5C8A - chains A and C of the 4 polymer chains in the assembly; structure by X-ray diffraction, 2.15 A resolution.

# Chain A (and C)
Name: Light-dependent transcriptional regulator CarH
Source organism: Thermus thermophilus
Notes: chain C of this document is another copy of the same molecule, construct and numbering; everything in this record applies to it too
UniProt: Q746J7 (Q746J7_THET2); residue numbers follow UniProt; this construct covers 80-285
Sequence (206 residues; row label = number of the first residue in the row):
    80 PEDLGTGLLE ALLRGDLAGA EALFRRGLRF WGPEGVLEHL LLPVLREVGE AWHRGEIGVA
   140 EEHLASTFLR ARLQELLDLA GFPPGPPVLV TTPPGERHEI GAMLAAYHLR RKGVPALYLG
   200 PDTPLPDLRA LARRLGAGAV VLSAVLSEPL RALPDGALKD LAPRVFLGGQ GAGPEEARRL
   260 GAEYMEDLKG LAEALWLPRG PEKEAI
Not modelled in the structure: 80, 275-285 (chain C: 275-285)
Metal / ion sites: cobalamin Co: His177 (together with 5'-deoxyadenosine)
Residues lining bound ligands:
  - 5'-deoxyadenosine (5AD): Trp131, Val138, Glu141, His142, His177
  - cobalamin (B12): Leu121, Leu124, Arg125, Val127, Gly128, Glu129, Trp131, His132, Glu141, His142, Ser145, Arg149, Gly174, Glu175, Arg176, His177, Glu178, Ile179, Gly180, Leu183, Val220, Leu221, Ser222, Val224, Leu225, Glu227, Leu246, Gly247, Gly248, Gln249, Met264, Glu265, Asp266, Leu267, Leu270
From the paper describing this entry:
  - cobalamin coordination: His177
  - binding site for 5'-deoxyadenosine: Trp131, Val138, Glu141, His142
  - self-association interface (contacts with another copy of this molecule): Gly160, Gly192
  - mutagenesis - H142A, D201R: decreased binding to AdoCbl
  - mutagenesis - W131A, E141A, H142A, R176D/D201R, R176E/D201R, D201R: decreased binding to DNA
  - mutagenesis - W131F: unchanged binding to DNA
  - mutagenesis - H132A: decreased binding to Cbl
  - mutagenesis - H132A: decreased binding to cobalamin

# Interface between chain A and chain C
Residue-residue contacts - 30 pairs, chain A then chain C:
  Glu100(A) with Arg108(C), salt bridge
  Arg104(A) with Arg104(C); Arg108(C)
  Arg108(A) with Glu100(C), salt bridge; Arg104(C); Glu154(C), salt bridge
  Glu154(A) with Arg108(C), salt bridge
  Asp157(A) with Arg190(C), hydrogen bond (backbone-side chain)
  Leu158(A) with Pro112(C), hydrophobic; Leu158(C), hydrophobic; Ala159(C); Arg190(C), hydrogen bond (backbone-side chain)
  Ala159(A) with Leu158(C); Arg190(C), hydrogen bond (backbone-side chain)
  Gly160(A) with Gly160(C); Arg189(C); Arg190(C)
  Phe161(A) with Arg190(C), hydrogen bond (backbone-backbone)
  Pro162(A) with Lys191(C); Gly192(C)
  Pro163(A) with Lys191(C)
  Arg189(A) with Gly160(C)
  Arg190(A) with Asp157(C), hydrogen bond (side chain-backbone); Leu158(C), hydrogen bond (side chain-backbone); Ala159(C), hydrogen bond (side chain-backbone); Gly160(C); Phe161(C), hydrogen bond (backbone-backbone)
  Lys191(A) with Pro162(C); Pro163(C)
  Gly192(A) with Pro162(C)
Interface residues without a listed pair, chain A (19 interface residues in all): Leu107, Pro112, Leu155, Tyr186
Interface residues without a listed pair, chain C (18 interface residues in all): Leu107, Leu155

# In short
19 residues of chain A and 18 residues of chain C are in contact, with 8 hydrogen bonds and 4 salt bridges.
Polar contacts include Glu100(A)-Arg108(C), Arg108(A)-Glu154(C) and Asp157(A)-Arg190(C). From the paper: a
binding site for 5'-deoxyadenosine at Trp131(A), Val138(A) and Glu141(A) among others; W131A, E141A and H142A
of chain A, among others, reduce binding to DNA; 8 substitutions were tested in all.
Chain A and chain C are both Light-dependent transcriptional regulator CarH (Thermus thermophilus); the
structure, Crystal structure of a truncated form of Thermus thermophilus CarH bound to adenosylcobalamin (dark
state), was determined by X-ray diffraction together with 5C8D, 5C8E and 5C8F from the same study.
